7QFW - chains A and D of the 4 polymer chains in the assembly; structure by electron microscopy, 3.86 A resolution.

[Chain A]
Name: Condensin complex subunit 3
Source organism: Saccharomyces cerevisiae S288C
Reference sequence: Q06680 (CND3_YEAST); residues 1-1035 here = UniProt positions 1-1035
Sequence (1035 residues; each row starts with the number of its first residue):
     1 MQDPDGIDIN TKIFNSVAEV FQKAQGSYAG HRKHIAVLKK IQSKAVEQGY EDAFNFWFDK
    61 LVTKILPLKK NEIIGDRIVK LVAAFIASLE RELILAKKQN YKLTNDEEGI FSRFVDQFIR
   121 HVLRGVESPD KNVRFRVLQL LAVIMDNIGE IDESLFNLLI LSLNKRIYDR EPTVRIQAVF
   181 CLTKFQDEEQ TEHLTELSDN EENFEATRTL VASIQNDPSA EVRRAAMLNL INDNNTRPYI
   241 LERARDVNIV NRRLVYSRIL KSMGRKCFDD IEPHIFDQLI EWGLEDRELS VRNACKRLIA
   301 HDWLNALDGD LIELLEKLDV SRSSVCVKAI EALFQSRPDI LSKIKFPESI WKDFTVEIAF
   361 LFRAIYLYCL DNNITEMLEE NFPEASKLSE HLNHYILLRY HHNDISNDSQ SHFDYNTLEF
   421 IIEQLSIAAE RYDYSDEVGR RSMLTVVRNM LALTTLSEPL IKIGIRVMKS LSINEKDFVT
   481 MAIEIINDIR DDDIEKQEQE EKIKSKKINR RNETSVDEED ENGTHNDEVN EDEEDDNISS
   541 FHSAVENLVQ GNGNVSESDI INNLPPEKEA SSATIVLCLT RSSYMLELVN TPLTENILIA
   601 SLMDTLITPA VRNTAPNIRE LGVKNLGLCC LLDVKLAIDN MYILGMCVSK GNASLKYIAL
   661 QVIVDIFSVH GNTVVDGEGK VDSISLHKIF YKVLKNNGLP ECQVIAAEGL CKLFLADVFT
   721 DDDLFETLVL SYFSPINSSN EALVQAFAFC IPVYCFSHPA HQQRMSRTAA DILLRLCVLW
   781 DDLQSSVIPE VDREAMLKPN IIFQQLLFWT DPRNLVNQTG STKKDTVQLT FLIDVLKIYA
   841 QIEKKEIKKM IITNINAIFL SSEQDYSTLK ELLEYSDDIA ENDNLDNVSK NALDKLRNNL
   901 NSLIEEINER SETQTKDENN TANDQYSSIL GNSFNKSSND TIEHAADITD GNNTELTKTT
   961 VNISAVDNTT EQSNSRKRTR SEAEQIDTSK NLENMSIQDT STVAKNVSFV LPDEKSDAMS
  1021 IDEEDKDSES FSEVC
Disordered / not traced: 1-6, 194-202, 404-411, 503-566, 911-1035
Curated features (UniProtKB/Swiss-Prot):
  - modified residue (Phosphoserine): Ser198, Ser933, Ser981, Ser1008

[Chain D]
Molecule: synthetic DNA ligand
Source organism: synthetic construct
Sequence (50 nucleotides; row label = number of the first residue in the row):
     1 TTTTTTTTTT TTTTTTTTTT TTTTTTTTTT TTTTTTTTTT TTTTTTTTTT
Disordered / not traced: 33-50

[Interface between chain A and chain D]
Contacting residue pairs (15; chain A residue first):
  Ser27(A) - DT10(D)  phosphate contact
  Tyr28(A) - DT9(D)  phosphate contact
  Tyr28(A) - DT10(D)  phosphate contact
  Lys131(A) - DT20(D)  salt bridge to the phosphate
  Pro172(A) - DT19(D)  phosphate contact
  Ala220(A) - DT18(D)  phosphate contact
  Asn248(A) - DT16(D)  phosphate contact
  Asn248(A) - DT17(D)  phosphate contact
  Ile249(A) - DT17(D)  phosphate contact
  Asn887(A) - DT24(D)  phosphate contact
  Asn887(A) - DT25(D)  hydrogen bond to the phosphate
  Val888(A) - DT23(D)  base contact
  Val888(A) - DT24(D)  sugar contact
  Asn891(A) - DT23(D)  hydrogen bond to the phosphate
  Asn891(A) - DT24(D)  sugar contact
Other interface residues (no listed pair), chain A (15 interface residues in all): Lys69, Arg77, Lys80, Val247, Asp886

[Overview]
15 residues of chain A face 10 of chain D across their interface; the contacts include 2 hydrogen bonds and 1
salt bridge. Polar contacts include Asn887(A)-DT25(D), Asn891(A)-DT23(D) and Lys131(A)-DT20(D).
Here chain A is Condensin complex subunit 3 (Saccharomyces cerevisiae S288C) and chain D is synthetic DNA
ligand (synthetic construct). Entry 7QFW (S.c. Condensin peripheral Ycg1 subcomplex bound to DNA) was
determined by electron microscopy (same publication as 7QEN).
